PDB entry 6M3R | X-ray diffraction, 4.31 A resolution (low resolution: residue-level contacts below are approximate; hydrogen-bond / salt-bridge calls are withheld) | chains E and F

Chain E:
Molecule: Ankyrin-3
Organism: Rattus norvegicus
UniProt: O70511 (ANK3_RAT); the construct has insertions or renumbered stretches relative to UniProt, so the offset changes along the chain: 951-1210 = UniProt 975-1234; 1223-1440 = UniProt 1248-1465
Amino-acid sequence (491 residues; row label = number of the first residue in the row; note: 12 numbers in that range are skipped by the numbering (no residue carries them; nothing is unmodelled there); a row labelled like 1210A-1210M holds insertion residues (1210A, then the next letters in order)):
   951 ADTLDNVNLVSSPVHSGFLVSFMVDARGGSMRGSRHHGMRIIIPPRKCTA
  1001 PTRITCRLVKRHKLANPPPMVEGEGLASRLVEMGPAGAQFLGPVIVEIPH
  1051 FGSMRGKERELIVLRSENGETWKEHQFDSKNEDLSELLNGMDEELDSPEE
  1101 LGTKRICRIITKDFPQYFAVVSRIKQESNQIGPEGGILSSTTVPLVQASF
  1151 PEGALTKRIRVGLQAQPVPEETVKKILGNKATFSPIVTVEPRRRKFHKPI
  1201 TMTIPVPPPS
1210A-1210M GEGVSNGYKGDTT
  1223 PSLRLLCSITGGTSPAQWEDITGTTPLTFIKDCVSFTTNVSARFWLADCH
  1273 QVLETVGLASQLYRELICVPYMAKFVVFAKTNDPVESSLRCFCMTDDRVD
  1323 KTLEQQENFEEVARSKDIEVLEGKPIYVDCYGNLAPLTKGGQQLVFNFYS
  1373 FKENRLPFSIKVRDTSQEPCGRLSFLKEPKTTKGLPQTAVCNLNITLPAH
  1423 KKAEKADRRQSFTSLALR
Not modelled in the structure: 951-967, 1131-1136, 1177-1179, 1210A-1210M, 1304-1309, 1361-1363, 1383-1386, 1402-1403, 1426-1440
Curated features (UniProtKB/Swiss-Prot):
  - modified residue (Phosphoserine): Ser1097, Ser1433

Chain F:
Molecule: Spectrin beta chain
Organism: Mus musculus
UniProt: Q8VIE5 (Q8VIE5_MOUSE); residues 1583-1904 here correspond to UniProt positions 1616-1937 (UniProt number = residue number + 33)
Amino-acid sequence (322 residues; row label = number of the first residue in the row):
  1583 AFQVEQYYFDVAEVEAWLGEQELLMMSEDKGKDEQSTLQLLKKHLQLEQG
  1633 VENYEESIAQLSRQCRALLEMGHPDSEQISRRQSQVDRLYVALKELGEER
  1683 RVSLEQQYWLYQLSRQVDELEHWIAEKEVVAGSPELGQDFEHVSVLQEKF
  1733 SEFASETGTAGRERLAAVNQMVDELIECGHTAAATMAEWKDGLNEAWAEL
  1783 LELMGTRAQLLAASRELHKFFSDARELQGQIEEKRRRLPRLTAPPEPRPS
  1833 ASSMQRTLRAFEHDLQLLVSQVRQLQEGAAQLRTVYAGEHAEAIASREQE
  1883 VLQGWKELLAACEDARLHVSST
Not modelled in the structure: 1583-1589, 1650-1663, 1826-1829, 1897-1904

How chain E and chain F interact:
Pairs across the interface - 32 pairs, chain E then chain F:
  Phe968(E) - Glu1784(F)
  Leu969(E) - Ala1780(F)
  Leu969(E) - Glu1784(F)
  Val970(E) - Glu1781(F)
  Val970(E) - Glu1784(F)
  Ser971(E) - Glu1784(F)
  Met973(E) - Gln1791(F)
  Met973(E) - Leu1792(F)
  Asp975(E) - Val1867(F)
  Ala976(E) - Thr1866(F)
  Ala976(E) - Val1867(F)
  Ala976(E) - Tyr1868(F)
  Ala976(E) - Ala1869(F)
  Arg977(E) - Thr1866(F)
  Arg985(E) - Glu1777(F)
  Arg985(E) - Glu1781(F)
  Cys998(E) - Ala1869(F)
  Thr999(E) - Ala1869(F)
  Thr999(E) - His1872(F)
  Ala1000(E) - Tyr1868(F)
  Ala1000(E) - His1872(F)
  Pro1001(E) - Val1867(F)
  Pro1001(E) - Tyr1868(F)
  Arg1003(E) - Leu1785(F)
  Arg1003(E) - Thr1788(F)
  Arg1007(E) - Glu1781(F)
  Thr1324(E) - Asp1773(F)
  Leu1325(E) - Ala1766(F)
  Leu1325(E) - Ala1769(F)
  Gln1328(E) - Asp1755(F)
  Gln1328(E) - Ile1758(F)
  Gln1328(E) - Lys1772(F)
Other interface residues (no listed pair), chain E (20 interface residues in all): Phe972, Glu1329

Overview:
Chain E and chain F form an interface of 20 and 19 residues respectively.
Chain E is Ankyrin-3 (Rattus norvegicus) and chain F is Spectrin beta chain (Mus musculus); the structure,
Crystal structure of AnkG/beta4-spectrin complex, was determined by X-ray diffraction, deposited together with
6M3P and 6M3Q.
